4MDM - chain A; structure by X-ray diffraction, 1.55 A resolution.

== Chain A ==
Name: Carbonic anhydrase 2
Organism: Homo sapiens
Notes: EC 4.2.1.1
Reference sequence: P00918 (CAH2_HUMAN); the author numbering skips numbers that UniProt does not, so the offset changes along the chain: 3-125 = UniProt 3-125; 127-261 = UniProt 126-260
Chain sequence (258 residues; row label = number of the first residue in the row; note: 1 number in that range is skipped by the numbering (no residue carries it; nothing is unmodelled there)):
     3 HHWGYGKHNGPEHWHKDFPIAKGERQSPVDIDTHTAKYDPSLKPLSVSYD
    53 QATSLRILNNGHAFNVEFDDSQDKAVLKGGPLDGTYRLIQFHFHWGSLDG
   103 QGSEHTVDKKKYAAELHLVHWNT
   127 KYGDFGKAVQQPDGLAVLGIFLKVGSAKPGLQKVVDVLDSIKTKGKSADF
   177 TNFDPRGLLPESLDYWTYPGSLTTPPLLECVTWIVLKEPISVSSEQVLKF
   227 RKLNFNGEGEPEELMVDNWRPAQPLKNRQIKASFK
Ion coordination: Zn2+: H94, H96, H119 (together with 26E)
Small-molecule neighbours: 26E (7-(sulfamoylamino)methyl-7,8-dicarba-nido-undecaborane): N62, H64, N67, Q92, H94, H96, E106, H119, V121, F131, V143, S197, L198, T199, T200, P201, P202, W209
Curated features (UniProtKB/Swiss-Prot):
  - active site: H64 (Proton donor/acceptor)
  - binding site (Zn(2+)): H94, H96, H119
  - binding site (substrate): T199, T200
  - site: Y7 (Fine-tunes the proton-transfer properties of H-64), N62 (Fine-tunes the proton-transfer properties of H-64), N67 (Fine-tunes the proton-transfer properties of H-64), Q92 (Involved in the binding of some activators, including histamine and L-histidine)
  - modified residue (Phosphoserine): S166, S173

== Overview ==
Chain A binds compound 26E. The Zn2+ site is built by H94, H96 and H119. Curated annotation (UniProt) lists
active-site residue H64, 3 Zn2+-binding residues and substrate-binding residues T199 and T200.
Chain A is Carbonic anhydrase 2 (Homo sapiens); the structure, Nido-Carborane Carbonic Anhydrase Inhibitor,
was determined by X-ray diffraction together with 4MDG and 4MDL from the same study.
